3OP5 - chain A; structure by X-ray diffraction, 2.40 A resolution.

== Chain A ==
Molecule: Serine/threonine-protein kinase VRK1
Organism: Homo sapiens
Notes: EC 2.7.11.1; fragment: kinase domain, residues 3-369
UniProt: Q99986 (VRK1_HUMAN); residue numbers follow UniProt; this construct covers 3-364
Chain sequence (364 residues; each row starts with the number of its first residue):
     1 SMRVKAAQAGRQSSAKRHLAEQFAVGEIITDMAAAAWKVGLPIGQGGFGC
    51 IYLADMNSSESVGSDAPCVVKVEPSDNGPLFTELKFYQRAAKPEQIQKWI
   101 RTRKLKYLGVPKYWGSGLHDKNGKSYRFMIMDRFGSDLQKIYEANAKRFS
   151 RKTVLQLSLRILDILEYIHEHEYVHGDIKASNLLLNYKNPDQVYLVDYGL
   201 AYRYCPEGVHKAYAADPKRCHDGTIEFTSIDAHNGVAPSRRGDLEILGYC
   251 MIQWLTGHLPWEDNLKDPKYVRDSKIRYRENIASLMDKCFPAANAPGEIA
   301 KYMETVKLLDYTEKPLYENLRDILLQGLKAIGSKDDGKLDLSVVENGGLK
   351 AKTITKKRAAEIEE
Disordered / not traced: 1-20, 47, 342-364
Sequence notes: expression tag (1-2); engineered mutation A34 (Lys in Q99986), A35 (Lys in Q99986), A36 (Glu in Q99986), A212 (Glu in Q99986), A214 (Lys in Q99986), A215 (Glu in Q99986), A292 (Glu in Q99986), A293 (Lys in Q99986), A295 (Lys in Q99986), A359 (Lys in Q99986), A360 (Lys in Q99986)
Swiss-Prot annotation at these positions:
  - active site: D177 (Proton acceptor)
  - binding site (ATP): I43 to I51, K71
  - modified residue: S342 (Phosphoserine), T355 (Phosphothreonine)
  - cross-link: K71 (Glycyl lysine isopeptide (Lys-Gly) (interchain with G-Cter in SUMO2))
  - natural variant: R89 (R89Q: In HMNR10; uncertain significance), H119 (H119R: In HMNR10), R133 (R133C: In PCH1A), G135 (G135R: In HMNR10), L195 (L195V: In HMNR10; uncertain significance), Y213 (Y213H: Found in a patient with distal sensory and motor neuropathy), R219 (R219I: In HMNR10; uncertain significance), V236 (V236M: In HMNR10), W254 (W254L: In HMNR10; uncertain significance), D263 (D263G: Found in patients with hereditary spastic paraplegia), R321 (R321C: In HMNR10)
  - mutagenesis: S14 (S14A: Does not abolish autophosphorylation), T102 (T102A: Does not abolish autophosphorylation), S125 (S125A: Does not abolish autophosphorylation), S150 (S150A: Does not abolish autophosphorylation), S158 (S158A: Does not abolish autophosphorylation), K179 (K179A: Does not affect phosphorylation at S-342; K179E: Loss of kinase activity. Unable to phosphorylate COIL, H3, H2AX, TP53, TP53BP1 and ATF2), S239 (S239A: Does not abolish autophosphorylation), T305 (T305A: Does not abolish autophosphorylation), T312 (T312A: Does not abolish autophosphorylation), S342 (S342A: Abolishes phosphorylation by PLK3 and induction of Golgi fragmentation during mitosis. Strongly reduced autophosphorylation), T353 (T353A: Strongly reduced autophosphorylation), T355 (T355A: Does not abolish autophosphorylation)
Small-molecule neighbours: REB ([4-({4-[(5-cyclopropyl-1H-pyrazol-3-yl)amino]pyrimidin-2-yl}amino)phenyl]acetonitrile): I43, G44, Q45, F48, I51, V69, K71, Y87, P111, M131, D132, R133, F134, L184, V196
What the authors report for this chain:
  - binding site for REB: Q45

== In short ==
Bound to chain A: compound REB. From UniProt: active-site residue D177, 10 ATP-binding residues and 12
mutagenesis sites. The paper reports a binding site for REB at Q45.
Chain A is Serine/threonine-protein kinase VRK1 (Homo sapiens); the structure, Human vaccinia-related kinase
1, was determined by X-ray diffraction, deposited together with 5UKF, 5UVF and 5UU1.
